Entry 5NXF (X-ray diffraction, 1.90 A resolution); this record covers chains B and C of the 3 polymer chains in the assembly.

# Chain B (and C)
Molecule: Long-tail fiber proximal subunit
Source organism: Enterobacteria phage T4
Notes: chain C of this document is another copy of the same molecule, construct and numbering; everything in this record applies to it too
UniProt: P18771 (FIBP_BPT4); residue numbers follow UniProt; this construct covers 781-1289
Sequence (509 residues; row label = number of the first residue in the row):
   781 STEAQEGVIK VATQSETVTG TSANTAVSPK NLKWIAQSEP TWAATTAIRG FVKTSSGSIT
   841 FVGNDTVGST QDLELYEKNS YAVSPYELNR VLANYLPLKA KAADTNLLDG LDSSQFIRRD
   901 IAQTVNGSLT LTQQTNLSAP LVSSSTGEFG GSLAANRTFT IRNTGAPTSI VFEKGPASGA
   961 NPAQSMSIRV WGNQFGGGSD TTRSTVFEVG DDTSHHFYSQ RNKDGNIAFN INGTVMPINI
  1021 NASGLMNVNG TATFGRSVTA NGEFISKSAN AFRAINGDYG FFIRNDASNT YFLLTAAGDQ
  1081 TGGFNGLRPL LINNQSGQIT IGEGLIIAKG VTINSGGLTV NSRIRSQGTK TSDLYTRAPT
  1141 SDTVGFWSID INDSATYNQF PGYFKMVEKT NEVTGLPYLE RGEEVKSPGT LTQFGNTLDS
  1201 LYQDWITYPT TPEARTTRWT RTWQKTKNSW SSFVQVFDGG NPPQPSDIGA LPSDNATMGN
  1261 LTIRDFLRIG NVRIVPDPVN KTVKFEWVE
Not modelled in the structure: 781-794, 1289
Modified residues: Mse966, Mse1016, Mse1026, Mse1166, Mse1258 (selenomethionine; parent Met)

# Interface between chain B and chain C
Contacting residue pairs (594):
  Val807(B) - Ala806(C)
  Val807(B) - Val807(C)  hydrogen bond (backbone-backbone)
  Ser808(B) - Thr805(C)
  Ser808(B) - Val807(C)
  Pro809(B) - Val798(C)  hydrophobic
  Pro809(B) - Thr801(C)
  Pro809(B) - Ser802(C)
  Pro809(B) - Thr805(C)
  Pro809(B) - Val807(C)
  Lys810(B) - Thr801(C)
  Lys810(B) - Ser802(C)  hydrogen bond (backbone-backbone)
  Lys810(B) - Ala803(C)
  Leu812(B) - Val798(C)  hydrophobic
  Leu812(B) - Leu812(C)  hydrophobic
  Leu812(B) - Trp822(C)
  Lys813(B) - Thr801(C)
  Lys813(B) - Trp822(C)
  Ile815(B) - Arg829(C)
  Ala816(B) - Trp822(C)  hydrophobic
  Ala816(B) - Arg829(C)  hydrogen bond (backbone-side chain)
  Gln817(B) - Thr821(C)
  Gln817(B) - Ile828(C)
  Gln817(B) - Arg829(C)
  Glu819(B) - Arg829(C)  hydrogen bond (backbone-side chain)
  Trp822(B) - Arg829(C)
  Ala823(B) - Arg829(C)
  Phe831(B) - Arg829(C)
  Phe831(B) - Gly830(C)
  Phe831(B) - Phe831(C)  hydrophobic
  Val832(B) - Ala824(C)
  Val832(B) - Arg829(C)
  Val832(B) - Gly830(C)  hydrogen bond (backbone-backbone)
  Val832(B) - Val832(C)  hydrophobic
  Lys833(B) - Thr825(C)
  Lys833(B) - Thr826(C)
  Lys833(B) - Ala827(C)  hydrogen bond (side chain-backbone)
  Lys833(B) - Ile828(C)
  Lys833(B) - Arg829(C)
  Thr834(B) - Ala824(C)
  Thr834(B) - Thr825(C)  hydrogen bond (backbone-backbone)
  Thr834(B) - Thr826(C)  hydrogen bond (side chain-backbone)
  Thr834(B) - Lys858(C)  hydrogen bond (side chain-backbone)
  Thr834(B) - Asn859(C)
  Thr834(B) - Tyr861(C)
  Ser835(B) - Thr826(C)
  Ser836(B) - Thr826(C)
  Ala862(B) - Ala862(C)  hydrophobic
  Val863(B) - Ala862(C)
  Val863(B) - Val863(C)  hydrogen bond (backbone-backbone)
  Ser864(B) - Glu857(C)  hydrogen bond (side chain-backbone)
  Ser864(B) - Lys858(C)  hydrogen bond (side chain-backbone)
  Ser864(B) - Tyr861(C)
  Ser864(B) - Val863(C)
  Pro865(B) - Ser835(C)
  Pro865(B) - Ile839(C)
  Pro865(B) - Tyr856(C)
  Pro865(B) - Glu857(C)
  Pro865(B) - Tyr861(C)
  Pro865(B) - Val863(C)
  Tyr866(B) - Leu853(C)
  Tyr866(B) - Glu854(C)  hydrogen bond
  Tyr866(B) - Tyr856(C)  hydrophobic
  Tyr866(B) - Glu857(C)  hydrogen bond (backbone-backbone)
  Tyr866(B) - Lys858(C)
  Leu868(B) - Thr840(C)
  Leu868(B) - Leu868(C)  hydrophobic
  Asn869(B) - Thr840(C)  hydrogen bond (side chain-backbone)
  Asn869(B) - Phe841(C)
  Asn869(B) - Leu853(C)
  Asn869(B) - Tyr856(C)
  Arg870(B) - Leu853(C)
  Leu872(B) - Val871(C)  hydrophobic
  Leu872(B) - Leu872(C)  hydrophobic
  Leu872(B) - Tyr875(C)
  Tyr875(B) - Tyr875(C)
  Leu876(B) - Tyr875(C)
  Leu876(B) - Leu876(C)  hydrogen bond (backbone-backbone)
  Pro877(B) - Asp845(C)
  Pro877(B) - Thr846(C)
  Pro877(B) - Val847(C)
  Pro877(B) - Gly848(C)
  Pro877(B) - Asn874(C)
  Pro877(B) - Tyr875(C)
  Pro877(B) - Leu876(C)
  Leu878(B) - Asp845(C)  hydrogen bond (backbone-backbone)
  Leu878(B) - Ala873(C)
  Leu878(B) - Asn874(C)  hydrogen bond (backbone-backbone)
  Leu878(B) - Tyr875(C)
  Leu878(B) - Leu876(C)
  Lys879(B) - Asp845(C)  salt bridge
  Lys879(B) - Thr846(C)
  Lys879(B) - Ala883(C)
  Ala880(B) - Thr846(C)
  Ala880(B) - Asp884(C)
  Lys881(B) - Asp884(C)
  Lys881(B) - Thr885(C)
  Lys881(B) - Asn886(C)
  Ala882(B) - Asp884(C)  hydrogen bond (backbone-backbone)
  Ala882(B) - Thr885(C)
  Ala882(B) - Asn886(C)  hydrogen bond (backbone-backbone)
  Ala883(B) - Thr885(C)
  Ala883(B) - Asn886(C)
  Ala883(B) - Leu887(C)
  Asp884(B) - Thr885(C)  hydrogen bond (backbone-side chain)
  Asp884(B) - Leu887(C)
  Asp884(B) - Leu888(C)
  Asp884(B) - Asp889(C)  hydrogen bond (side chain-backbone)
  Asp884(B) - Gly890(C)  hydrogen bond (side chain-backbone)
  Thr885(B) - Thr885(C)
  Thr885(B) - Leu887(C)  hydrogen bond (backbone-backbone)
  Thr885(B) - Leu888(C)
  Thr885(B) - Asp889(C)  hydrogen bond (backbone-backbone)
  Asn886(B) - Leu888(C)
  Asn886(B) - Asp889(C)
  Leu887(B) - Leu888(C)
  Leu888(B) - Leu888(C)
  Asp889(B) - Lys881(C)  salt bridge
  Asp892(B) - Asp889(C)
  Ser893(B) - Asp889(C)  hydrogen bond
  Ser893(B) - Phe896(C)
  Phe896(B) - Phe896(C)  hydrophobic
  Ile897(B) - Phe896(C)
  Ile897(B) - Ile897(C)  hydrogen bond (backbone-backbone)
  Ile897(B) - Leu909(C)  hydrophobic
  Arg898(B) - Leu891(C)
  Arg898(B) - Gln895(C)
  Arg898(B) - Phe896(C)
  Arg898(B) - Ile897(C)
  Arg899(B) - Ser894(C)  hydrogen bond (side chain-backbone)
  Arg899(B) - Gln895(C)  hydrogen bond (backbone-backbone)
  Arg899(B) - Phe896(C)
  Arg899(B) - Ile897(C)
  Arg899(B) - Gln903(C)
  Arg899(B) - Thr904(C)  hydrogen bond (side chain-backbone)
  Arg899(B) - Val905(C)
  Arg899(B) - Asn906(C)  hydrogen bond (backbone-backbone)
  Arg899(B) - Gly907(C)
  Asp900(B) - Gln895(C)  hydrogen bond
  Ile901(B) - Gly907(C)
  Ala902(B) - Gly907(C)
  Ala902(B) - Ser908(C)
  Gln903(B) - Ser908(C)  hydrogen bond (backbone-backbone)
  Gln903(B) - Leu909(C)
  Gln903(B) - Thr910(C)  hydrogen bond (backbone-backbone)
  Thr904(B) - Thr910(C)
  Thr904(B) - Thr912(C)
  Val905(B) - Thr910(C)  hydrogen bond (backbone-backbone)
  Val905(B) - Leu911(C)  hydrophobic
  Val905(B) - Thr912(C)  hydrogen bond (backbone-side chain)
  Asn906(B) - Thr912(C)  hydrogen bond
  Asn906(B) - Gln913(C)
  Gly907(B) - Gln913(C)
  Ser908(B) - Gln913(C)
  Ser908(B) - Gln914(C)  hydrogen bond (side chain-backbone)
  Ser908(B) - Asn916(C)  hydrogen bond
  Leu909(B) - Gln914(C)
  Leu909(B) - Thr915(C)
  Leu909(B) - Asn916(C)  hydrogen bond (backbone-backbone)
  Thr910(B) - Asn916(C)  hydrogen bond
  Leu911(B) - Asn916(C)  hydrogen bond (backbone-backbone)
  Leu911(B) - Leu917(C)
  Leu911(B) - Ser918(C)  hydrogen bond (backbone-backbone)
  Thr912(B) - Ser918(C)
  Thr912(B) - Ala919(C)
  Gln913(B) - Ala919(C)
  Gln914(B) - Ala919(C)
  Gln914(B) - Pro920(C)
  Gln914(B) - Val922(C)
  Thr915(B) - Pro920(C)  hydrogen bond (backbone-backbone)
  Thr915(B) - Leu921(C)
  Thr915(B) - Val922(C)  hydrogen bond (backbone-backbone)
  Asn916(B) - Val922(C)
  Leu917(B) - Leu921(C)  hydrophobic
  Leu917(B) - Val922(C)  hydrogen bond (backbone-backbone)
  Leu917(B) - Ser923(C)
  Leu917(B) - Ser924(C)  hydrogen bond (backbone-backbone)
  Ser918(B) - Ser924(C)
  Ala919(B) - Ser925(C)
  Pro920(B) - Ser925(C)
  Pro920(B) - Thr926(C)
  Leu921(B) - Thr926(C)  hydrogen bond (backbone-backbone)
  Leu921(B) - Gly927(C)
  Leu921(B) - Glu928(C)  hydrogen bond (backbone-backbone)
  Leu921(B) - Phe929(C)  hydrophobic
  Val922(B) - Glu928(C)
  Ser923(B) - Glu928(C)  hydrogen bond (backbone-backbone)
  Ser923(B) - Phe929(C)
  Ser923(B) - Gly930(C)  hydrogen bond (backbone-backbone)
  Ser924(B) - Gly930(C)
  Ser925(B) - Phe929(C)
  Ser925(B) - Gly930(C)
  Ser925(B) - Gly931(C)  hydrogen bond (backbone-backbone)
  Thr926(B) - Phe929(C)
  Thr926(B) - Ser932(C)
  Gly927(B) - Phe929(C)
  Gly927(B) - Ser932(C)  hydrogen bond (backbone-backbone)
  Gly927(B) - Leu933(C)
  Gly927(B) - Ala934(C)  hydrogen bond (backbone-backbone)
  Glu928(B) - Ala934(C)
  Phe929(B) - Ala934(C)  hydrogen bond (backbone-backbone)
  Phe929(B) - Ala935(C)
  Phe929(B) - Asn936(C)  hydrogen bond (backbone-backbone)
  Gly930(B) - Asn936(C)
  Gly931(B) - Ala935(C)
  Gly931(B) - Asn936(C)  hydrogen bond (backbone-backbone)
  Ser932(B) - Asn936(C)
  Ser932(B) - Thr938(C)
  Leu933(B) - Leu933(C)  hydrophobic
  Leu933(B) - Ala935(C)  hydrophobic
  Leu933(B) - Thr938(C)  hydrogen bond (backbone-backbone)
  Leu933(B) - Phe939(C)
  Leu933(B) - Thr940(C)  hydrogen bond (backbone-backbone)
  Ala934(B) - Thr940(C)
  Ala934(B) - Arg942(C)
  Ala935(B) - Thr940(C)  hydrogen bond (backbone-backbone)
  Ala935(B) - Ile941(C)
  Ala935(B) - Arg942(C)  hydrogen bond (backbone-backbone)
  Asn936(B) - Arg942(C)
  Asn936(B) - Thr944(C)  hydrogen bond
  Arg937(B) - Ile941(C)
  Arg937(B) - Arg942(C)  hydrogen bond (backbone-backbone)
  Arg937(B) - Ala946(C)
  Arg937(B) - Pro947(C)
  Arg937(B) - Thr948(C)
  Arg937(B) - Ser949(C)  hydrogen bond (backbone-backbone)
  Thr938(B) - Ile941(C)
  Thr938(B) - Ser949(C)
  Thr938(B) - Val951(C)
  Phe939(B) - Phe939(C)  hydrophobic
  Phe939(B) - Ser949(C)  hydrogen bond (backbone-backbone)
  Phe939(B) - Ile950(C)
  Phe939(B) - Val951(C)  hydrogen bond (backbone-backbone)
  Thr940(B) - Val951(C)
  Thr940(B) - Glu953(C)
  Ile941(B) - Val951(C)  hydrogen bond (backbone-backbone)
  Ile941(B) - Phe952(C)  hydrophobic
  Ile941(B) - Glu953(C)  hydrogen bond (backbone-backbone)
  Arg942(B) - Glu928(C)  salt bridge
  Arg942(B) - Glu953(C)  salt bridge
  Asn943(B) - Glu953(C)  hydrogen bond (backbone-side chain)
  Asn943(B) - Lys954(C)  hydrogen bond (side chain-backbone)
  Asn943(B) - Gly955(C)
  Asn943(B) - Pro956(C)
  Asn943(B) - Asn961(C)  hydrogen bond
  Thr944(B) - Pro956(C)
  Gly945(B) - Pro956(C)
  Gly945(B) - Asn961(C)
  Ala946(B) - Asn961(C)
  Pro947(B) - Ala960(C)
  Pro947(B) - Asn961(C)
  Thr948(B) - Phe952(C)
  Thr948(B) - Glu953(C)
  Ile950(B) - Ile950(C)  hydrophobic
  Ile950(B) - Phe952(C)  hydrophobic
  Ile968(B) - Phe952(C)  hydrophobic
  Val970(B) - Phe952(C)  hydrophobic
  Val970(B) - Pro962(C)
  Val970(B) - Mse966(C)  hydrophobic
  Trp971(B) - Ala960(C)
  Trp971(B) - Pro962(C)
  Gly972(B) - Ala960(C)  hydrogen bond (backbone-backbone)
  Gly972(B) - Asn961(C)
  Gly972(B) - Pro962(C)
  Gln974(B) - Ala963(C)
  Phe975(B) - Ala957(C)
  Phe975(B) - Ser958(C)
  Phe975(B) - Gly959(C)
  Phe975(B) - Asn961(C)
  Phe975(B) - Pro962(C)
  Phe975(B) - Ala963(C)  hydrophobic
  Gly976(B) - Gly959(C)
  Ser984(B) - Pro962(C)
  Ser984(B) - Ala963(C)  hydrogen bond (backbone-backbone)
  Thr985(B) - Ala963(C)  hydrogen bond (side chain-backbone)
  Thr985(B) - Gln964(C)  hydrogen bond (side chain-backbone)
  Thr985(B) - Mse966(C)
  Phe987(B) - Mse966(C)
  Phe987(B) - Ile968(C)  hydrophobic
  Phe987(B) - Val989(C)  hydrophobic
  Ser999(B) - His996(C)  hydrogen bond
  Ser999(B) - Phe997(C)
  Gln1000(B) - His996(C)
  Arg1001(B) - Gln964(C)  hydrogen bond
  Arg1001(B) - Asp991(C)  salt bridge
  Arg1001(B) - Thr993(C)
  Arg1001(B) - Ser994(C)  hydrogen bond
  Arg1001(B) - His996(C)
  Ile1007(B) - Ser994(C)
  Ile1007(B) - His995(C)
  Ile1007(B) - His996(C)
  Ile1007(B) - Asn1012(C)
  Ile1007(B) - Gly1013(C)
  Ile1007(B) - Thr1014(C)  hydrogen bond (backbone-backbone)
  Ala1008(B) - Thr1014(C)
  Phe1009(B) - Phe997(C)  hydrophobic
  Phe1009(B) - Phe1009(C)  hydrophobic
  Phe1009(B) - Ile1011(C)  hydrophobic
  Phe1009(B) - Thr1014(C)  hydrogen bond (backbone-backbone)
  Phe1009(B) - Val1015(C)
  Phe1009(B) - Mse1016(C)  hydrogen bond (backbone-backbone)
  Asn1010(B) - Mse1016(C)
  Ile1011(B) - Mse1016(C)  hydrogen bond (backbone-backbone)
  Ile1011(B) - Pro1017(C)
  Ile1011(B) - Ile1018(C)  hydrogen bond (backbone-backbone)
  Asn1012(B) - Ile1018(C)
  Gly1013(B) - Pro1017(C)
  Gly1013(B) - Ile1018(C)  hydrogen bond (backbone-backbone)
  Gly1013(B) - Asn1019(C)  hydrogen bond (backbone-backbone)
  Thr1014(B) - Asn1019(C)
  Val1015(B) - Pro1017(C)  hydrophobic
  Val1015(B) - Asn1019(C)  hydrogen bond (backbone-backbone)
  Val1015(B) - Ile1020(C)
  Val1015(B) - Asn1021(C)  hydrogen bond (backbone-backbone)
  Mse1016(B) - Asn1021(C)
  Pro1017(B) - Asn1021(C)
  Pro1017(B) - Ala1022(C)
  Pro1017(B) - Ser1023(C)  hydrogen bond (backbone-backbone)
  Ile1018(B) - Ala1022(C)
  Ile1018(B) - Ser1023(C)
  Ile1018(B) - Gly1024(C)  hydrogen bond (backbone-backbone)
  Ile1018(B) - Leu1025(C)
  Asn1019(B) - Gly1024(C)
  Asn1019(B) - Leu1025(C)  hydrogen bond (side chain-backbone)
  Ile1020(B) - Ile1020(C)  hydrophobic
  Ile1020(B) - Ala1022(C)  hydrophobic
  Ile1020(B) - Leu1025(C)  hydrogen bond (backbone-backbone)
  Ile1020(B) - Mse1026(C)
  Ile1020(B) - Asn1027(C)  hydrogen bond (backbone-backbone)
  Asn1021(B) - Asn1027(C)  hydrogen bond
  Ala1022(B) - Asn1027(C)  hydrogen bond (backbone-backbone)
  Ala1022(B) - Val1028(C)
  Ala1022(B) - Asn1029(C)  hydrogen bond (backbone-backbone)
  Ser1023(B) - Asn1029(C)
  Gly1024(B) - Val1028(C)
  Gly1024(B) - Asn1029(C)
  Gly1024(B) - Gly1030(C)  hydrogen bond (backbone-backbone)
  Leu1025(B) - Thr1031(C)
  Mse1026(B) - Mse1026(C)
  Mse1026(B) - Val1028(C)  hydrophobic
  Mse1026(B) - Thr1031(C)  hydrogen bond (backbone-backbone)
  Mse1026(B) - Ala1032(C)
  Mse1026(B) - Thr1033(C)  hydrogen bond (backbone-backbone)
  Mse1026(B) - Phe1034(C)
  Asn1027(B) - Thr1033(C)  hydrogen bond
  Val1028(B) - Thr1033(C)  hydrogen bond (backbone-backbone)
  Val1028(B) - Phe1034(C)
  Val1028(B) - Gly1035(C)  hydrogen bond (backbone-backbone)
  Asn1029(B) - Gly1035(C)
  Asn1029(B) - Arg1036(C)
  Gly1030(B) - Arg1036(C)
  Thr1031(B) - Arg1036(C)
  Thr1031(B) - Ser1037(C)
  Ala1032(B) - Phe1034(C)  hydrophobic
  Ala1032(B) - Ser1037(C)  hydrogen bond (backbone-backbone)
  Ala1032(B) - Val1038(C)
  Ala1032(B) - Thr1039(C)  hydrogen bond (backbone-backbone)
  Thr1033(B) - Thr1039(C)
  Phe1034(B) - Val1038(C)  hydrophobic
  Phe1034(B) - Thr1039(C)  hydrogen bond (backbone-backbone)
  Phe1034(B) - Ala1040(C)
  Phe1034(B) - Asn1041(C)  hydrogen bond (backbone-backbone)
  Gly1035(B) - Asn1041(C)
  Arg1036(B) - Ala1040(C)
  Arg1036(B) - Gly1042(C)  hydrogen bond (backbone-backbone)
  Ser1037(B) - Gly1042(C)
  Ser1037(B) - Glu1043(C)
  Val1038(B) - Ala1040(C)  hydrophobic
  Val1038(B) - Glu1043(C)  hydrogen bond (backbone-backbone)
  Val1038(B) - Phe1044(C)
  Val1038(B) - Ile1045(C)  hydrogen bond (backbone-backbone)
  Thr1039(B) - Ile1045(C)
  Thr1039(B) - Lys1047(C)
  Ala1040(B) - Ile1045(C)  hydrogen bond (backbone-backbone)
  Ala1040(B) - Ser1046(C)
  Ala1040(B) - Lys1047(C)  hydrogen bond (backbone-backbone)
  Asn1041(B) - Lys1047(C)
  Asn1041(B) - Ser1048(C)  hydrogen bond (backbone-backbone)
  Gly1042(B) - Ser1046(C)  hydrogen bond (backbone-side chain)
  Gly1042(B) - Ser1048(C)
  Glu1043(B) - Ser1048(C)
  Glu1043(B) - Asn1050(C)
  Glu1043(B) - Ala1051(C)
  Glu1043(B) - Arg1053(C)  salt bridge
  Phe1044(B) - Phe1044(C)  hydrophobic
  Phe1044(B) - Ile1045(C)
  Phe1044(B) - Ser1046(C)
  Phe1044(B) - Ala1051(C)  hydrogen bond (backbone-backbone)
  Phe1044(B) - Phe1052(C)
  Phe1044(B) - Arg1053(C)  hydrogen bond (backbone-backbone)
  Ile1045(B) - Arg1053(C)
  Ile1045(B) - Ile1055(C)  hydrophobic
  Ser1046(B) - Arg1053(C)  hydrogen bond (backbone-backbone)
  Ser1046(B) - Ala1054(C)
  Ser1046(B) - Ile1055(C)  hydrogen bond (backbone-backbone)
  Lys1047(B) - Ile1055(C)
  Ala1049(B) - Asn1056(C)
  Ala1051(B) - Ala1054(C)  hydrophobic
  Phe1052(B) - Phe1052(C)  hydrophobic
  Phe1052(B) - Arg1053(C)
  Asn1065(B) - Ala1054(C)  hydrogen bond (side chain-backbone)
  Asn1065(B) - Ile1055(C)
  Asn1065(B) - Asn1056(C)  hydrogen bond (backbone-side chain)
  Asn1065(B) - Tyr1059(C)  hydrogen bond (side chain-backbone)
  Asp1066(B) - Asn1056(C)
  Ala1067(B) - Asn1056(C)
  Ala1067(B) - Gly1057(C)
  Ala1067(B) - Tyr1059(C)
  Thr1070(B) - Phe1061(C)
  Phe1072(B) - Phe1072(C)  hydrophobic
  Ile1092(B) - Phe1061(C)  hydrophobic
  Ile1092(B) - Pro1089(C)  hydrophobic
  Asn1093(B) - Leu1074(C)
  Asn1094(B) - Tyr1059(C)
  Asn1094(B) - Leu1074(C)
  Gln1095(B) - Tyr1059(C)
  Gln1095(B) - Leu1087(C)
  Ser1096(B) - Leu1087(C)
  Ser1096(B) - Glu1103(C)
  Gly1097(B) - Leu1087(C)
  Gly1097(B) - Pro1089(C)
  Gly1097(B) - Glu1103(C)
  Gln1098(B) - Glu1103(C)
  Gln1098(B) - Gly1104(C)
  Gln1098(B) - Ile1106(C)
  Ile1099(B) - Pro1089(C)
  Ile1099(B) - Leu1090(C)  hydrophobic
  Ile1099(B) - Gly1104(C)  hydrogen bond (backbone-backbone)
  Ile1099(B) - Leu1105(C)
  Ile1099(B) - Ile1106(C)  hydrogen bond (backbone-backbone)
  Thr1100(B) - Ile1106(C)
  Ile1101(B) - Leu1105(C)  hydrophobic
  Ile1101(B) - Ile1106(C)  hydrogen bond (backbone-backbone)
  Ile1101(B) - Ile1107(C)
  Ile1101(B) - Ala1108(C)  hydrogen bond (backbone-backbone)
  Gly1102(B) - Ala1108(C)
  Gly1102(B) - Lys1109(C)
  Glu1103(B) - Ala1108(C)
  Glu1103(B) - Lys1109(C)  salt bridge
  Gly1104(B) - Ala1108(C)  hydrogen bond (backbone-backbone)
  Gly1104(B) - Lys1109(C)
  Gly1104(B) - Gly1110(C)
  Leu1105(B) - Ile1107(C)  hydrophobic
  Leu1105(B) - Gly1110(C)  hydrogen bond (backbone-backbone)
  Leu1105(B) - Val1111(C)
  Leu1105(B) - Thr1112(C)  hydrogen bond (backbone-backbone)
  Ile1106(B) - Thr1112(C)
  Ile1106(B) - Asn1114(C)
  Ile1107(B) - Val1111(C)  hydrophobic
  Ile1107(B) - Thr1112(C)  hydrogen bond (backbone-backbone)
  Ile1107(B) - Ile1113(C)
  Ile1107(B) - Asn1114(C)  hydrogen bond (backbone-backbone)
  Ala1108(B) - Ser1115(C)
  Lys1109(B) - Ser1115(C)  hydrogen bond (backbone-side chain)
  Gly1110(B) - Ser1115(C)  hydrogen bond (backbone-backbone)
  Gly1110(B) - Gly1116(C)
  Gly1110(B) - Gly1117(C)
  Val1111(B) - Ile1113(C)  hydrophobic
  Val1111(B) - Gly1117(C)  hydrogen bond (backbone-backbone)
  Val1111(B) - Leu1118(C)
  Val1111(B) - Thr1119(C)  hydrogen bond (backbone-backbone)
  Thr1112(B) - Thr1119(C)
  Ile1113(B) - Thr1119(C)  hydrogen bond (backbone-backbone)
  Ile1113(B) - Val1120(C)
  Ile1113(B) - Asn1121(C)  hydrogen bond (backbone-backbone)
  Asn1114(B) - Asn1121(C)
  Ser1115(B) - Asn1121(C)
  Gly1116(B) - Asn1121(C)  hydrogen bond (backbone-backbone)
  Gly1117(B) - Val1120(C)
  Gly1117(B) - Asn1121(C)  hydrogen bond (backbone-backbone)
  Gly1117(B) - Ser1122(C)
  Gly1117(B) - Arg1123(C)
  Leu1118(B) - Val1120(C)
  Leu1118(B) - Arg1123(C)  hydrogen bond (backbone-backbone)
  Leu1118(B) - Ile1124(C)
  Leu1118(B) - Arg1125(C)  hydrogen bond (backbone-backbone)
  Thr1119(B) - Arg1125(C)  hydrogen bond
  Thr1119(B) - Gln1127(C)
  Val1120(B) - Arg1125(C)  hydrogen bond (backbone-backbone)
  Val1120(B) - Ser1126(C)
  Val1120(B) - Gln1127(C)  hydrogen bond (backbone-backbone)
  Asn1121(B) - Gln1127(C)  hydrogen bond
  Ser1122(B) - Gln1127(C)
  Ser1122(B) - Gly1128(C)
  Ser1122(B) - Thr1129(C)  hydrogen bond
  Ser1122(B) - Trp1147(C)
  Arg1123(B) - Ser1126(C)
  Arg1123(B) - Ser1141(C)  hydrogen bond (side chain-backbone)
  Arg1123(B) - Asp1142(C)  hydrogen bond (side chain-backbone)
  Arg1123(B) - Val1144(C)  hydrogen bond (side chain-backbone)
  Arg1123(B) - Phe1146(C)
  Arg1123(B) - Trp1147(C)
  Ile1124(B) - Ile1124(C)  hydrophobic
  Ile1124(B) - Ser1126(C)
  Ile1124(B) - Gly1145(C)
  Ile1124(B) - Phe1146(C)  hydrogen bond (backbone-backbone)
  Arg1125(B) - Asn1196(C)
  Ser1126(B) - Asn1196(C)  hydrogen bond (backbone-side chain)
  Gln1127(B) - Asn1196(C)
  Phe1146(B) - Phe1146(C)  hydrophobic
  Ser1148(B) - Asn1196(C)  hydrogen bond (backbone-side chain)
  Asp1150(B) - Thr1197(C)  hydrogen bond
  Asp1150(B) - Asp1199(C)
  Asp1150(B) - Ser1200(C)
  Val1173(B) - Thr1257(C)
  Leu1176(B) - Ser1246(C)
  Pro1177(B) - Ser1246(C)
  Tyr1178(B) - Ser1246(C)
  Tyr1178(B) - Asp1247(C)
  Tyr1178(B) - Gly1249(C)
  Leu1179(B) - Asp1247(C)
  Thr1190(B) - Ser1200(C)  hydrogen bond
  Thr1190(B) - Leu1201(C)
  Thr1190(B) - Tyr1202(C)
  Thr1192(B) - Tyr1202(C)  hydrogen bond
  Phe1194(B) - Phe1194(C)  hydrophobic
  Ile1206(B) - Tyr1202(C)
  Ile1206(B) - Thr1222(C)
  Thr1207(B) - Thr1222(C)
  Tyr1208(B) - Asp1199(C)
  Tyr1208(B) - Ser1200(C)
  Tyr1208(B) - Thr1222(C)
  Pro1209(B) - Gln1224(C)
  Pro1209(B) - Thr1226(C)
  Pro1209(B) - Lys1227(C)
  Thr1210(B) - Thr1226(C)
  Thr1211(B) - Lys1227(C)
  Pro1212(B) - Lys1227(C)  hydrogen bond (backbone-side chain)
  Ala1214(B) - Lys1227(C)  hydrogen bond (backbone-side chain)
  Thr1216(B) - Thr1222(C)  hydrogen bond
  Thr1216(B) - Ser1231(C)
  Arg1218(B) - Tyr1202(C)
  Arg1218(B) - Gln1203(C)  hydrogen bond (side chain-backbone)
  Arg1218(B) - Asp1204(C)  salt bridge
  Arg1218(B) - Thr1220(C)
  Arg1218(B) - Arg1221(C)
  Phe1237(B) - Phe1237(C)  hydrogen bond (backbone-backbone)
  Asp1238(B) - Val1234(C)
  Asp1238(B) - Gln1235(C)
  Asp1238(B) - Phe1237(C)
  Gly1239(B) - Val1234(C)
  Gly1239(B) - Gln1235(C)  hydrogen bond (backbone-backbone)
  Gly1239(B) - Phe1237(C)
  Gly1240(B) - Val1234(C)
  Pro1243(B) - Pro1243(C)  hydrophobic
  Pro1243(B) - Ile1248(C)
  Pro1245(B) - Ile1248(C)
  Pro1245(B) - Gly1249(C)
  Ile1248(B) - Ile1248(C)  hydrophobic
  Leu1251(B) - Ala1250(C)
  Leu1251(B) - Leu1251(C)  hydrogen bond (backbone-backbone)
  Pro1252(B) - Gly1249(C)
  Pro1252(B) - Leu1251(C)
  Ser1253(B) - Gly1249(C)  hydrogen bond (backbone-backbone)
  Ser1253(B) - Ala1250(C)
  Ser1253(B) - Leu1251(C)
  Ser1253(B) - Mse1258(C)
  Asp1254(B) - Mse1258(C)
  Asp1254(B) - Gly1259(C)  hydrogen bond (side chain-backbone)
  Asp1254(B) - Asn1260(C)  hydrogen bond (side chain-backbone)
  Asn1255(B) - Asn1260(C)  hydrogen bond
  Ala1256(B) - Asn1260(C)
  Ala1256(B) - Leu1261(C)
  Ala1256(B) - Thr1262(C)  hydrogen bond (backbone-backbone)
  Thr1257(B) - Thr1262(C)
  Thr1257(B) - Arg1264(C)
  Mse1258(B) - Thr1262(C)  hydrogen bond (backbone-backbone)
  Mse1258(B) - Ile1263(C)
  Mse1258(B) - Arg1264(C)  hydrogen bond (backbone-backbone)
  Gly1259(B) - Ile1263(C)
  Gly1259(B) - Arg1264(C)
  Gly1259(B) - Asp1265(C)  hydrogen bond (backbone-backbone)
  Gly1259(B) - Phe1266(C)  hydrogen bond (backbone-backbone)
  Asn1260(B) - Phe1266(C)
  Leu1261(B) - Leu1261(C)  hydrophobic
  Leu1261(B) - Phe1266(C)  hydrogen bond (backbone-backbone)
  Leu1261(B) - Leu1267(C)
  Leu1261(B) - Arg1268(C)  hydrogen bond (backbone-backbone)
  Thr1262(B) - Phe1266(C)
  Thr1262(B) - Arg1268(C)
  Ile1263(B) - Leu1267(C)  hydrophobic
  Ile1263(B) - Arg1268(C)  hydrogen bond (backbone-backbone)
  Ile1263(B) - Ile1269(C)
  Ile1263(B) - Gly1270(C)  hydrogen bond (backbone-backbone)
  Arg1264(B) - Glu1172(C)  hydrogen bond (side chain-backbone)
  Arg1264(B) - Gly1270(C)
  Leu1267(B) - Leu1267(C)  hydrophobic
  Leu1267(B) - Ile1269(C)  hydrophobic
  Ile1274(B) - Ile1269(C)  hydrophobic
  Pro1276(B) - Ile1269(C)
  Pro1276(B) - Gly1270(C)
  Pro1278(B) - Trp1287(C)  hydrophobic
  Lys1281(B) - Trp1287(C)
  Thr1282(B) - Trp1287(C)
  Val1283(B) - Val1272(C)  hydrophobic
Also at the interface, not in a pair above, chain B (261 interface residues in all): Ala806, Ser818, Pro820, Leu891, Arg969, Asn973, Val986, Ser1048, Ile1063, Ile1149, Glu1213, Pro1242, Gln1244, Ala1250, Asp1265, Val1275
Also at the interface, not in a pair above, chain C (269 interface residues in all): Ile815, Ser849, Ser860, Pro877, Ala882, Phe1062, Ile1063, Ile1101, Thr1143, Val1173, Gly1195, Trp1223, Val1236, Phe1285

# In short
The interface between chain B and chain C involves 261 residues on one side and 269 on the other, with 173
hydrogen bonds and 8 salt bridges. Polar pairs include Lys879(B)-Asp845(C), Asp889(B)-Lys881(C) and
Arg942(B)-Glu928(C).
Chain B and chain C are both Long-tail fiber proximal subunit (Enterobacteria phage T4); the structure,
Crystal structure of the carboxy-terminal region of the bacteriophage T4 proximal long tail fibre protein gp34
..., was determined by X-ray diffraction, deposited together with 5NXH, 4UXF, 4UXG and 4UXE.
